PDB entry 5Y5Z | electron microscopy, 6.70 A resolution (low resolution: residue-level contacts below are approximate; hydrogen-bond / salt-bridge calls are withheld) | chains B and D of the 26 polymer chains in the assembly

Chain B:
Molecule: V-type ATP synthase alpha chain
Source organism: Thermus thermophilus HB8
Notes: EC 3.6.3.14
UniProt: Q56403 (VATA_THET8); residue numbers follow UniProt; this construct covers 1-578
Sequence (578 residues; each row starts with the number of its first residue):
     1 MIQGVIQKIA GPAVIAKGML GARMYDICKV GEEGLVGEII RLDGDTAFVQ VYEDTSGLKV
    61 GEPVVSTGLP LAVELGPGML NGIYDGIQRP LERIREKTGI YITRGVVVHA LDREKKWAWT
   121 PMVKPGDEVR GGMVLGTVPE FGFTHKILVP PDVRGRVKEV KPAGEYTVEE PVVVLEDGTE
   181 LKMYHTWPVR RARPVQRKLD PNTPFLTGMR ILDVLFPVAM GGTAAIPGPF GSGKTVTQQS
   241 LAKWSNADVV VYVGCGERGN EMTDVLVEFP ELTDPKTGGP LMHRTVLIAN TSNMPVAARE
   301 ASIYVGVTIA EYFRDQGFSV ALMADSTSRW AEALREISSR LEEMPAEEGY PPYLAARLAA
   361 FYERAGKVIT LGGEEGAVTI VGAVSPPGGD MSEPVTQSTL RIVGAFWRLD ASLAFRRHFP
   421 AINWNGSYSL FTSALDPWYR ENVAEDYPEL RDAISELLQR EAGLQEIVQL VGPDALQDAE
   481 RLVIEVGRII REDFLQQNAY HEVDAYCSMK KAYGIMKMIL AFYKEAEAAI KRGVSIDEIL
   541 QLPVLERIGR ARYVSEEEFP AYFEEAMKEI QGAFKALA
Disordered / not traced: 578
Residues lining bound ligands: ADP (adenosine-5'-diphosphate): P229, F230, G231, S232, G233, K234, T235, V236, A414, R417, H418, F419

Chain D:
Molecule: V-type ATP synthase beta chain
Source organism: Thermus thermophilus HB8
UniProt: Q56404 (VATB_THET8); numbering as in UniProt (aligned over 1-478)
Sequence (478 residues; each row starts with the number of its first residue):
     1 MDLLKKEYTG ITYISGPLLF VENAKDLAYG AIVDIKDGTG RVRGGQVIEV SEEYAVIQVF
    61 EETTGLDLAT TSVSLVEDVA RLGVSKEMLG RRFNGIGKPI DGLPPITPEK RLPITGLPLN
   121 PVARRKPEQF IQTGISTIDV MNTLVRGQKL PIFSGSGLPA NEIAAQIARQ ATVRPDLSGE
   181 GEKEEPFAVV FAAMGITQRE LSYFIQEFER TGALSRSVLF LNKADDPTIE RILTPRMALT
   241 VAEYLAFEHD YHVLVILTDM TNYCEALREI GAAREEIPGR RGYPGYMYTD LATIYERAGV
   301 VEGKKGSVTQ IPILSMPDDD RTHPIPDLTG YITEGQIQLS RELHRKGIYP PIDPLPSLSR
   361 LMNNGVGKGK TREDHKQVSD QLYSAYANGV DIRKLVAIIG EDALTENDRR YLQFADAFER
   421 FFINQGQQNR SIEESLQIAW ALLSMLPQGE LKRISKDHIG KYYGQKLEEI WGAPQALD
Disordered / not traced: 1-4, 464-478

Chain B / chain D interface:
Pairs across the interface (18):
  Q7(B) with E52(D)
  K8(B) with V50(D)
  I9(B) with E49(D); V50(D)
  G57(B) with A28(D); Y29(D)
  L58(B) with L27(D); A28(D); Y29(D)
  K59(B) with L27(D)
  I100(B) with N120(D)
  Y101(B) with P118(D); L119(D); N120(D)
  I102(B) with P118(D); L119(D); N120(D)
  F415(B) with L355(D)
Interface residues without a listed pair, chain B (15 interface residues in all): V60, T263, S292, G388, V471
Interface residues without a listed pair, chain D (17 interface residues in all): K25, S51, L117, P121, A292, T322, I398

Summary:
The interface between chain B and chain D involves 15 residues on one side and 17 on the other. Bound to chain
B: ADP.
Chain B is V-type ATP synthase alpha chain and chain D is V-type ATP synthase beta chain, both from Thermus
thermophilus HB8; the structure, V/A-type ATPase/synthase from Thermus thermophilus, rotational state 2, was
determined by electron microscopy together with 5Y5Y, 5Y5X and 5Y60 from the same study.
